Entry 9MQI (electron microscopy, 3.30 A resolution); this record covers chains H and L of the 4 polymer chains in the assembly.

# Chain H
Protein: NabFab Heavy Chain
From: synthetic construct
Amino-acid sequence (239 residues; each row starts with the number of its first residue; note: 9 numbers in that range are skipped by the numbering (no residue carries them; nothing is unmodelled there); a row labelled like 51A-51E holds insertion residues (51A, then the next letters in order); numbers below 1 keep their minus sign (Glu-2 is residue -2)):
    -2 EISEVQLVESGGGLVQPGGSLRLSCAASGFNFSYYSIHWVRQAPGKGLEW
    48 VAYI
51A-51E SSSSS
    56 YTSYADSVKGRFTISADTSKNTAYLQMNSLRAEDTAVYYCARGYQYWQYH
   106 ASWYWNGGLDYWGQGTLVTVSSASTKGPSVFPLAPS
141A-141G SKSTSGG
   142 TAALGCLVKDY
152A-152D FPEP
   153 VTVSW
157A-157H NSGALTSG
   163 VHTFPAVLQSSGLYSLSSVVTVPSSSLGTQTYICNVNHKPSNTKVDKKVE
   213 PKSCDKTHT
Disordered / not traced: -2 to 1, 51A-51E, 62, 73-75, 141A-141G, 152A-152D, 157A-157H, 173-176, 184-193, 208-209, 214-221
Disulfide bonds: Cys22-Cys95, Cys147-Cys196

# Chain L
Protein: NabFab Light Chain
From: synthetic construct
Amino-acid sequence (215 residues; row label = number of the first residue in the row; numbering starts at 0):
     0 SDIQMTQSPSSLSASVGDRVTITCRASQSVSSAVAWYQQKPGKAPKLLIY
    50 SASSLYSGVPSRFSGSRSGTDFTLTISSLQPEDFATYYCQQSSSSLITFG
   100 QGTKVEIKRTVAAPSVFIFPPSDSQLKSGTASVVCLLNNFYPREAKVQWK
   150 VDNALQSGNSQESVTEQDSKDSTYSLSSTLTLSKADYEKHKVYACEVTHQ
   200 GLSSPVTKSFNRGEC
Disordered / not traced: 0-4, 7-8, 19, 26-29, 67, 212-214
Disulfide bonds: Cys23-Cys88, Cys134-Cys194

# Chain H / chain L interface
Residue-residue contacts (56; chain H residue first):
  Gln39(H) - Gln38(L)  hydrogen bond
  Leu45(H) - Pro44(L)  hydrophobic
  Leu45(H) - Tyr87(L)
  Leu45(H) - Phe98(L)
  Trp47(H) - Leu95(L)  hydrophobic
  Trp47(H) - Ile96(L)  hydrophobic
  Trp47(H) - Phe98(L)  hydrophobic
  Ser58(H) - Ser94(L)
  Tyr94(H) - Gln38(L)  hydrogen bond
  Tyr94(H) - Lys42(L)  hydrogen bond (side chain-backbone)
  Trp102(H) - Ile96(L)  hydrophobic
  Ser107(H) - Ser31(L)
  Ser107(H) - Ala32(L)  hydrogen bond (backbone-backbone)
  Trp108(H) - Ser30(L)
  Tyr109(H) - Ser50(L)
  Trp110(H) - Ala32(L)
  Trp110(H) - Ser50(L)
  Asn111(H) - Ala32(L)  hydrogen bond (side chain-backbone)
  Asn111(H) - Val33(L)
  Asn111(H) - Ala34(L)
  Asn111(H) - Tyr49(L)
  Asn111(H) - Ser50(L)  hydrogen bond (backbone-backbone)
  Asn111(H) - Gln89(L)  hydrogen bond (side chain-backbone)
  Gly113(H) - Tyr36(L)
  Gly113(H) - Gln89(L)
  Leu114(H) - Tyr36(L)  hydrogen bond (backbone-side chain)
  Leu114(H) - Phe98(L)  hydrophobic
  Asp115(H) - Tyr55(L)
  Tyr116(H) - Tyr55(L)
  Trp117(H) - Tyr36(L)
  Trp117(H) - Pro44(L)
  Gly118(H) - Ala43(L)
  Phe136(H) - Ser121(L)
  Phe136(H) - Gln124(L)
  Pro137(H) - Ser121(L)
  Leu138(H) - Phe118(L)  hydrophobic
  His164(H) - Asn137(L)
  His164(H) - Asp167(L)  salt bridge
  Thr165(H) - Thr164(L)
  Phe166(H) - Leu135(L)  hydrophobic
  Phe166(H) - Ser162(L)
  Phe166(H) - Thr164(L)
  Phe166(H) - Ser174(L)
  Phe166(H) - Leu175(L)
  Phe166(H) - Ser176(L)
  Pro167(H) - Ser162(L)  hydrogen bond (backbone-side chain)
  Pro167(H) - Val163(L)
  Pro167(H) - Thr164(L)
  Val169(H) - Gln160(L)
  Val169(H) - Ser162(L)
  Leu170(H) - Gln160(L)  hydrogen bond (backbone-side chain)
  Gln171(H) - Gln160(L)
  Ser177(H) - Gln160(L)
  Ser179(H) - Ser176(L)
  Val181(H) - Leu135(L)  hydrophobic
  Thr183(H) - Asn137(L)  hydrogen bond
Other interface residues (no listed pair), chain H (39 interface residues in all): Val37, Gly44, Ala106, Gly112, Thr142, Ala144, Leu148, Lys150
Other interface residues (no listed pair), chain L (39 interface residues in all): Leu46, Ser91, Phe116, Ser131, Val133, Asn138, Thr180

# In short
Chain H and chain L each contribute 39 residues to their interface, with 11 hydrogen bonds and 1 salt bridge.
Among the polar pairs are His164(H)-Asp167(L), Gln39(H)-Gln38(L) and Tyr94(H)-Gln38(L).
Chain H is NabFab Heavy Chain and chain L is NabFab Light Chain, both from synthetic construct; the structure,
Inactive Mu-Opioid Receptor with Nb6M, NabFab, and isoquinuclidine compound #020_E1, was determined by
electron microscopy (same publication as 9MQH, 9MQJ, 9MQK and 9MQL).
